9RPD - chains I and K of the 9 polymer chains in the assembly; structure by electron microscopy, 4.90 A resolution (low resolution: residue-level contacts below are approximate; hydrogen-bond / salt-bridge calls are withheld).

Chain I:
Protein: Augmin complex subunit dgt4
Organism: Drosophila melanogaster
Reference sequence: Q9W4M8 (DGT4_DROME); numbering as in UniProt (aligned over 1-108)
Sequence (108 residues; numbered 1 to 108; the number before each row is that of its first residue):
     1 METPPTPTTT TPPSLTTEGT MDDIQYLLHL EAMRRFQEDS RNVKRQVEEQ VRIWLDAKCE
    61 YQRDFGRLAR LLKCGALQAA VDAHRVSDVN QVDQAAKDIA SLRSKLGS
Not modelled in the structure: 1-21, 37-108

Chain K:
Protein: Augmin complex subunit msd5, Green fluorescent protein, Glutathione S-transferase class-mu 26 kDa isozyme
Organism: Drosophila melanogaster
Notes: EC 2.5.1.18
Reference sequence: chimeric construct of Q9W0G6, P42212, P08515: residues 1-179 from Q9W0G6 (MSD5_DROME) positions 1-179 (same numbers); residues 204-440 from P42212 positions 2-238 (UniProt number = residue number - 202); residues 445-662 from P08515 positions 1-218 (UniProt number = residue number - 444)
Sequence (672 residues; numbered 1 to 672; the number before each row is that of its first residue):
     1 METNVDFSSI SSKLYRKYAQ HVRNLKDVCV SKTVMKPGAF FDSLQQMMEE EAAATTPPRD
    61 LSSVADYAEL FKTLEEYPAN LQKMPKKREL QRTNSTLLRG ADESVAMGIN TSNVSLSLTR
   121 LEEQRSAVDV YNDFKGFQRK LAKIYDEAAA LDTTESIYKQ KLTQLHGFAQ QLEKLMPTGL
   181 SGENLYFQGG SAGSAAGSGE FMVSKGEELF TGVVPILVEL DGDVNGHKFS VSGEGEGDAT
   241 YGKLTLKFIC TTGKLPVPWP TLVTTLTYGV QCFSRYPDHM KQHDFFKSAM PEGYVQERTI
   301 FFKDDGNYKT RAEVKFEGDT LVNRIELKGI DFKEDGNILG HKLEYNYNSH NVYIMADKQK
   361 NGIKVNFKIR HNIEDGSVQL ADHYQQNTPI GDGPVLLPDN HYLSTQSALS KDPNEKRDHM
   421 VLLEFVTAAG ITLGMDELYK LEVLMSPILG YWKIKGLVQP TRLLLEYLEE KYEEHLYERD
   481 EGDKWRNKKF ELGLEFPNLP YYIDGDVKLT QSMAIIRYIA DKHNMLGGCP KERAEISMLE
   541 GAVLDIRYGV SRIAYSKDFE TLKVDFLSKL PEMLKMFEDR LCHKTYLNGD HVTHPDFMLY
   601 DALDVVLYMD PMCLDAFPKL VCFKKRIEAI PQIDKYLKSS KYIAWPLQGW QATFGGGDHP
   661 PKGPHHHHHH HH
Not modelled in the structure: 1-62, 76-672
Differences from the reference sequence: linker (180-203, 441-444); engineered mutation Leu-266 (Phe64 in P42212), Thr-267 (Ser65 in P42212), Leu-433 (His231 in P42212); expression tag (663-672)
Curated features (UniProtKB/Swiss-Prot):
  - modified residue: Tyr-268 (Z: -2,3-didehydrotyrosine)
  - binding site (glutathione): Tyr-451, Trp-452, Trp-485 to Lys-489, Asn-498, Leu-499, Gln-511, Ser-512
  - binding site (substrate): Tyr-555

How chain I and chain K interact:
Pairs across the interface (12):
  Gln-25(I) with Ser-63(K); Tyr-67(K)
  Leu-28(I) with Val-64(K); Tyr-67(K); Phe-71(K)
  His-29(I) with Tyr-67(K)
  Glu-31(I) with Phe-71(K)
  Ala-32(I) with Tyr-67(K); Leu-70(K); Phe-71(K)
  Arg-35(I) with Phe-71(K); Leu-74(K)
Also at the interface, not in a pair above, chain I (8 interface residues in all): Ile-24, Phe-36

In short:
The interface between chain I and chain K involves 8 residues on one side and 6 on the other. UniProt lists 11
glutathione-binding residues and substrate-binding residue Tyr-555(K) on chain K.
Chain I is Augmin complex subunit dgt4 and chain K is Augmin complex subunit msd5, Green fluorescent protein,
Glutathione S-transferase class-mu 26 kDa isozyme, both from Drosophila melanogaster; the structure, D.
melanogaster Augmin TII N-clamp (GST-fusion) bound to a microtubule, well-defined subset of particles, was
determined by electron microscopy.
